Entry 4V2Y (X-ray diffraction, 1.40 A resolution); this record covers chain A.

# Chain A
Name: Cereblon isoform 4
Source organism: Magnetospirillum gryphiswaldense
UniProt: A4TVL0 (A4TVL0_9PROT); numbering as in UniProt (aligned over 1-124)
Chain sequence (125 residues; each row starts with the number of its first residue; numbering starts at 0):
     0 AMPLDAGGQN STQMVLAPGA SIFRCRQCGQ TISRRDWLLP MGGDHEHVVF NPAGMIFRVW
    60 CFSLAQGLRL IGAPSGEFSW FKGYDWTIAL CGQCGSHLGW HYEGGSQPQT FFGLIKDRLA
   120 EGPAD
Unresolved in the structure: 0-18, 124
Differences from the reference sequence: expression tag (0)
Ion coordination: Zn2+: Cys24, Cys27, Cys90, Cys93
Ligand contacts: S-Thalidomide (EF2): Phe49, Asn50, Pro51, Phe56, Glu76, Phe77, Ser78, Trp79, Trp85, Trp99, Tyr101
Reported in the primary citation:
  - binding site for S-Thalidomide: Phe77, Trp79, Trp85, Trp99, Tyr101
  - mutagenesis - Y83A/W85A: decreased binding to S-Thalidomide
  - specificity-determining residues: Trp99 (proposed by the authors, not directly observed)

# In short
Ligands of chain A: S-Thalidomide. Cys24, Cys27, Cys90 and Cys93 form the Zn2+ site. The paper reports a
binding site for S-Thalidomide at Phe77, Trp79 and Trp85 among others; Y83A/W85A reduce binding to
S-Thalidomide.
Chain A is Cereblon isoform 4 (Magnetospirillum gryphiswaldense); the structure, Cereblon isoform 4 from
Magnetospirillum gryphiswaldense in complex with Thalidomide, was determined by X-ray diffraction together
with 4V2Z, 4V30, 4V31 and 4V32 from the same study.
